7MB6 - chains A and C of the 3 polymer chains in the assembly; structure by X-ray diffraction, 2.21 A resolution.

== Chain A ==
Name: 3C-like proteinase
Organism: Severe acute respiratory syndrome coronavirus 2
Notes: EC 3.4.22.69
UniProt: P0DTD1 (R1AB_SARS2); residues 1-306 here correspond to UniProt positions 3264-3569 (UniProt number = residue number + 3263)
Sequence (306 residues; row label = number of the first residue in the row):
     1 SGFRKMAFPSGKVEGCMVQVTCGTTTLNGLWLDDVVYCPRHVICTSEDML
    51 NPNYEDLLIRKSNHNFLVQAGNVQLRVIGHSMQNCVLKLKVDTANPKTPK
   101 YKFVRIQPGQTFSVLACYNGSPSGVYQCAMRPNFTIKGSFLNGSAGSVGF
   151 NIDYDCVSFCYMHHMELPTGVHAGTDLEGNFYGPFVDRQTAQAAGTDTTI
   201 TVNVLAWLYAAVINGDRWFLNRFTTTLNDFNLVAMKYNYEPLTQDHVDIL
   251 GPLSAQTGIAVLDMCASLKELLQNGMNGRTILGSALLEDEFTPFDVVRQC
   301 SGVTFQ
Disordered / not traced: 306
Differences from the reference sequence: engineered mutation Ala145 (Cys3408 in P0DTD1)
Curated features (UniProtKB/Swiss-Prot):
  - active site: His41 (For 3CL-PRO activity)
  - site: Gln306 (Cleavage)
  - cross-link (Glycyl lysine isopeptide (Lys-Gly)): Lys5 (interchain with G-Cter in ubiquitin), Lys90 (interchain with G-Cter in ubiquitin)

== Chain C ==
Name: Lys-val-ala-thr-val-gln
Organism: Severe acute respiratory syndrome coronavirus 2
UniProt: P0DTD1 (R1AB_SARS2); residues -6 to -1 here correspond to UniProt positions 3854-3859 (UniProt number = residue number + 3860)
Sequence (6 residues; each row starts with the number of its first residue; numbers below 1 keep their minus sign (Lys-6 is residue -6)):
    -6 KVATVQ
Curated features (UniProtKB/Swiss-Prot):
  - site: Gln-1 (Cleavage)

== How chain A and chain C interact ==
Contacting residue pairs (31):
  His41(A) - Val-2(C)
  His41(A) - Gln-1(C)  hydrogen bond (side chain-backbone)
  Met49(A) - Val-2(C)  hydrophobic
  Phe140(A) - Gln-1(C)  hydrogen bond (backbone-side chain)
  Leu141(A) - Gln-1(C)
  Asn142(A) - Thr-3(C)
  Asn142(A) - Gln-1(C)
  Gly143(A) - Gln-1(C)  hydrogen bond (backbone-backbone)
  Ser144(A) - Gln-1(C)  hydrogen bond (backbone-backbone)
  Ala145(A) - Gln-1(C)  hydrogen bond (backbone-backbone)
  His163(A) - Gln-1(C)  hydrogen bond
  His164(A) - Val-2(C)
  His164(A) - Gln-1(C)  hydrogen bond (backbone-backbone)
  Met165(A) - Thr-3(C)
  Met165(A) - Gln-1(C)
  Glu166(A) - Ala-4(C)
  Glu166(A) - Thr-3(C)  hydrogen bond (backbone-backbone)
  Glu166(A) - Gln-1(C)  hydrogen bond
  Pro168(A) - Lys-6(C)
  Pro168(A) - Val-5(C)
  Pro168(A) - Ala-4(C)
  His172(A) - Gln-1(C)
  Arg188(A) - Ala-4(C)
  Gln189(A) - Val-5(C)
  Gln189(A) - Ala-4(C)
  Gln189(A) - Thr-3(C)
  Gln189(A) - Val-2(C)  hydrogen bond (side chain-backbone)
  Thr190(A) - Val-5(C)
  Thr190(A) - Ala-4(C)  hydrogen bond (backbone-backbone)
  Ala191(A) - Lys-6(C)
  Ala191(A) - Val-5(C)
Also at the interface, not in a pair above, chain A (21 interface residues in all): Leu167, Asp187, Gln192

== Summary ==
The interface between chain A and chain C involves 21 residues on one side and 6 on the other, with 11
hydrogen bonds. Among the polar pairs are His41(A)-Gln-1(C), Phe140(A)-Gln-1(C) and His163(A)-Gln-1(C). From
UniProt: active-site residue His41(A) on chain A.
Chain A is 3C-like proteinase and chain C is Lys-val-ala-thr-val-gln, both from Severe acute respiratory
syndrome coronavirus 2; the structure, SARS-CoV-2 Main Protease (Mpro) C145A in Complex with Cleavage Site
Nsp6/7 (P6-P1), was determined by X-ray diffraction, deposited together with 7MB4, 7MB5, 7MB7, 7MB8, 7MB9,
7T70 and 8 further entries.
